PDB entry 8ZQ1 | X-ray diffraction, 2.20 A resolution | chains A and B

Chain A (and B):
Protein: 3', 5'-cyclic-AMP phosphodiesterase 4D
Organism: Homo sapiens
Notes: EC 3.1.4.53; chain B of this document is another copy of the same molecule, construct and numbering; everything in this record applies to it too
Reference sequence: Q08499 (PDE4D_HUMAN); residues 1-506 here correspond to UniProt positions 303-808 (UniProt number = residue number + 302)
Sequence (506 residues; row label = number of the first residue in the row):
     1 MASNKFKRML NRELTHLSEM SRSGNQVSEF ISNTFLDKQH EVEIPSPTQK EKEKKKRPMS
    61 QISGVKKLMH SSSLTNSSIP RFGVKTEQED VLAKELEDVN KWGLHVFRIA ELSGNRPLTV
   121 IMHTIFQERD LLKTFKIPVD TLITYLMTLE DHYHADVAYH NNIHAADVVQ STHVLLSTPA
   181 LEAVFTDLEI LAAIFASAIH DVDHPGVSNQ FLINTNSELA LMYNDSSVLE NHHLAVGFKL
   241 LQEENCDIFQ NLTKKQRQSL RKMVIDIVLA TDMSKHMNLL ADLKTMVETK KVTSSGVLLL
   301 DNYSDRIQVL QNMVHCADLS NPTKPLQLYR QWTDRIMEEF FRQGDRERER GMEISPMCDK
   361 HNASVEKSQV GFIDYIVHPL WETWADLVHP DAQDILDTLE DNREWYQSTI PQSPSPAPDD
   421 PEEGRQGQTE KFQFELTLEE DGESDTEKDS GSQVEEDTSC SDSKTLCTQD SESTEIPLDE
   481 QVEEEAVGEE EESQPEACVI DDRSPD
Unresolved in the structure: 1-86, 411-506 (chain B: 1-90, 412-506)
Swiss-Prot annotation at these positions:
  - active site: H160 (Proton donor)
  - binding site (3',5'-cyclic AMP): H160, Q369, F372
  - binding site (AMP): H160, D201, D318, N321, Q369, F372
  - binding site (Zn(2+)): H164, H200, D201, D318
  - binding site (Mg(2+)): D201
  - binding site (Mn(2+)): D201
  - modified residue (Phosphoserine): S46, S73
  - cross-link: K85 (Glycyl lysine isopeptide (Lys-Gly) (interchain with G-Cter in SUMO))
Bound ions: Zn2+: H164, H200, D201, D318; Mg2+ near D201 (its only coordinating residue here)
Small-molecule neighbours: A1D8N ((3E)-3-[(3,4-dimethoxyphenyl)methylidene]-6-oxidanyl-1-benzofuran-2-one): Y159, H160, M273, N321, Y329, W332, T333, I336, F340, M357, S368, Q369, F372

How chain A and chain B interact:
Contacting residue pairs (31):
  E218(A) - K239(B)  salt bridge
  A220(A) - R261(B)  hydrogen bond (backbone-side chain)
  L221(A) - A235(B)
  L221(A) - K239(B)
  L221(A) - Q242(B)
  L221(A) - R261(B)
  M222(A) - M222(B)  hydrophobic
  M222(A) - Y223(B)  hydrogen bond (backbone-side chain)
  M222(A) - A235(B)
  Y223(A) - M222(B)  hydrogen bond (side chain-backbone)
  Y223(A) - Y223(B)  hydrophobic
  N224(A) - N231(B)  hydrogen bond (side chain-backbone)
  N224(A) - L234(B)
  N224(A) - A235(B)
  N224(A) - R261(B)
  N224(A) - I265(B)
  D225(A) - R261(B)  salt bridge
  N231(A) - N224(B)  hydrogen bond
  L234(A) - N224(B)
  A235(A) - L221(B)
  A235(A) - M222(B)
  A235(A) - N224(B)
  F238(A) - L221(B)  hydrophobic
  K239(A) - E218(B)  salt bridge
  K239(A) - L221(B)
  Q242(A) - L221(B)
  R261(A) - A220(B)  hydrogen bond (side chain-backbone)
  R261(A) - L221(B)
  R261(A) - N224(B)
  R261(A) - D225(B)  salt bridge
  I265(A) - N224(B)
Interface residues without a listed pair, chain A (16 interface residues in all): Q258
Interface residues without a listed pair, chain B (16 interface residues in all): N214, F238

Summary:
The chain A/chain B interface involves 16 residues from each chain; the contacts include 6 hydrogen bonds and
4 salt bridges. Polar contacts include E218(A)-K239(B), D225(A)-R261(B) and A220(A)-R261(B). Ligands of chain
A: compound A1D8N.
Chain A and chain B are both 3', 5'-cyclic-AMP phosphodiesterase 4D (Homo sapiens); the structure, The crystal
structure of PDE4D with isoaurostatin derivatives 1-12, was determined by X-ray diffraction together with
8ZQ2, 8ZQU and 8ZQW from the same study.
